PDB entry 9E1N | electron microscopy, 3.40 A resolution | chains C and I of the 11 polymer chains in the assembly

Chain C:
Name: Histone H2A type 1
Organism: Xenopus laevis
UniProt: P06897 (H2A1_XENLA); residues 0-129 here correspond to UniProt positions 1-130 (UniProt number = residue number + 1)
Chain sequence (130 residues; each row starts with the number of its first residue; numbering starts at 0):
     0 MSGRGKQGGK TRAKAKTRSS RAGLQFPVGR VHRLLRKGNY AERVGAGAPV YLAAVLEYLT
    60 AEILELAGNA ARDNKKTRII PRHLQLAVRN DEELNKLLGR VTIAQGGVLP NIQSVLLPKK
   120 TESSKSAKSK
Not modelled in the structure: 0-9, 119-129
Construct notes: conflict Arg99 (Gly100 in P06897), Ser123 (Ala124 in P06897)

Chain I:
Molecule: 149-nt DNA strand
Organism: Homo sapiens
Sequence (149 nucleotides; numbered -73 to 75; the number before each row is that of its first residue; numbers below 1 keep their minus sign (DA-73 is residue -73)):
   -73 ACAGGATGTA TATATCTGAC ACGTGCCTGG AGACTAGGGA GTAATCCCCT TGGCGGTTAA
   -13 AACGCGGGGG ACAGCGCGTA CGTGCGTTTA AGCGGTGCTA GAGCTGTCTA CGACCAATTG
    47 AGCGGCCTCG GCACCGGGAT TCTCCAGGG

Interface between chain C and chain I:
Residue-residue contacts - 16 pairs, chain C then chain I:
  Lys13(C) with DG46(I), salt bridge to the phosphate
  Arg29(C) with DG48(I), phosphate contact; DC49(I), salt bridge to the phosphate
  Glu41(C) with DA39(I), phosphate contact
  Arg42(C) with DG38(I), sugar contact; DA39(I), phosphate contact
  Val43(C) with DG38(I), sugar contact; DA39(I), hydrogen bond to the phosphate
  Gly44(C) with DG38(I), phosphate contact
  Ala45(C) with DG38(I), phosphate contact
  Lys75(C) with DC58(I), phosphate contact; DA59(I), salt bridge to the phosphate
  Thr76(C) with DG57(I), phosphate contact; DC58(I), hydrogen bond to the phosphate
  Arg77(C) with DG57(I), sugar contact; DC58(I), hydrogen bond to the phosphate
Other interface residues (no listed pair), chain C (12 interface residues in all): Arg11, His31
Other interface residues (no listed pair), chain I (9 interface residues in all): DT44

Overview:
The interface between chain C and chain I involves 12 residues on one side and 9 on the other; the contacts
include 3 hydrogen bonds and 3 salt bridges. Polar contacts include Val43(C)-DA39(I), Thr76(C)-DC58(I) and
Arg77(C)-DC58(I).
Chain C is Histone H2A type 1 (Xenopus laevis) and chain I is a 149-nt DNA strand (Homo sapiens); the
structure, Snf2h bound nucleosome complex-ClassA3, was determined by electron microscopy, deposited together
with 9E1L, 9E1M, 9E1O, 9E1P, 9E1Q, 9E1R and 4 further entries.
